PDB entry 7PFU | electron microscopy, 5.00 A resolution (low resolution: residue-level contacts below are approximate; hydrogen-bond / salt-bridge calls are withheld) | chains E and J of the 20 polymer chains in the assembly

== Chain E ==
Protein: Histone H3.2
Organism: Homo sapiens
Reference sequence: Q71DI3 (H32_HUMAN); residues 0-135 here correspond to UniProt positions 1-136 (UniProt number = residue number + 1)
Amino-acid sequence (136 residues; numbered 0 to 135; the number before each row is that of its first residue; numbering starts at 0):
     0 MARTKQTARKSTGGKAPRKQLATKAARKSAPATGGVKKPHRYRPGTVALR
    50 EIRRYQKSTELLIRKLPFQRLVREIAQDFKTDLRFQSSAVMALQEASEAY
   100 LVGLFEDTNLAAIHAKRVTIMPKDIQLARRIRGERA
Disordered / not traced: 0-36, 134-135
Construct notes: engineered mutation Ala-110 (Cys111 in Q71DI3)
UniProt features mapped onto this chain:
  - modified residue: Arg-2 (Asymmetric dimethylarginine), Thr-3 (Phosphothreonine), Lys-4 (Allysine), Gln-5 (5-glutamyl dopamine), Thr-6 (Phosphothreonine), Arg-8 (Citrulline), Lys-9 (N6,N6,N6-trimethyllysine), Ser-10 (ADP-ribosylserine), Thr-11 (Phosphothreonine), Lys-14 (N6-(2-hydroxyisobutyryl)lysine), Arg-17 (Asymmetric dimethylarginine), Lys-18 (N6-(2-hydroxyisobutyryl)lysine), Lys-23 (N6-(2-hydroxyisobutyryl)lysine), Arg-26 (Citrulline), Lys-27 (N6,N6,N6-trimethyllysine), Ser-28 (ADP-ribosylserine), Lys-36 (N6,N6,N6-trimethyllysine), Lys-37 (N6-methyllysine), Tyr-41 (Phosphotyrosine), Lys-56 (N6,N6,N6-trimethyllysine) and 8 more in UniProt
  - lipidation: Lys-18 (N6-decanoyllysine)

== Chain J ==
Molecule: 828-nt DNA strand
Organism: synthetic construct
Sequence (828 nucleotides; numbered 1 to 828; the number before each row is that of its first residue):
     1 ATCTACATGCACTTACATGCACTTACATGCACAGGATGTATATATGTGAC
    51 ACGTGCCTGGAGACTAGGGAGTAATCCCCTTGGCGGTTAAAACGCGGGGG
   101 ACAGCGCGTACGTGCGTTTAAGCGGTGCTAGAGCTGTCTACGACCAATTG
   151 AGCGGCCTCGGCACCGGGATTCTCCAGTGGCCAGTGGCGGCCAGTGGCGG
   201 CCAGAGTACTTACATGCACTTACATGCACTTACATGCACAGGATGTATAT
   251 ATGTGACACGTGCCTGGAGACTAGGGAGTAATCCCCTTGGCGGTTAAAAC
   301 GCGGGGGACAGCGCGTACGTGCGTTTAAGCGGTGCTAGAGCTGTCTACGA
   351 CCAATTGAGCGGCCTCGGCACCGGGATTCTCCAGTGGCCAGTGGCGGCCA
   401 GTGGCGGCCAGAGTACTTACATGCACTTACATGCACTTACATGCACAGGA
   451 TGTATATATGTGACACGTGCCTGGAGACTAGGGAGTAATCCCCTTGGCGG
   501 TTAAAACGCGGGGGACAGCGCGTACGTGCGTTTAAGCGGTGCTAGAGCTG
   551 TCTACGACCAATTGAGCGGCCTCGGCACCGGGATTCTCCAGTGGCCAGTG
   601 GCGGCCAGTGGCGGCCAGAGTACTTACATGCACTTACATGCACTTACATG
   651 CACAGGATGTATATATGTGACACGTGCCTGGAGACTAGGGAGTAATCCCC
   701 TTGGCGGTTAAAACGCGGGGGACAGCGCGTACGTGCGTTTAAGCGGTGCT
   751 AGAGCTGTCTACGACCAATTGAGCGGCCTCGGCACCGGGATTCTCCAGTG
   801 GCCAGTGGCGGCCAGTGGCGGCCAGGAT
Disordered / not traced: 1-222, 400-636, 814-828

== How chain E and chain J interact ==
Contacting residue pairs (23; chain E residue first):
  Lys-37(E) / DC796(J)
  His-39(E) / DC795(J)
  Arg-40(E) / DG717(J)
  Tyr-41(E) / DC795(J)
  Arg-42(E) / DG720(J)
  Arg-42(E) / DC795(J)
  Arg-42(E) / DC796(J)
  Thr-45(E) / DC795(J)
  Arg-63(E) / DA711(J)
  Arg-63(E) / DA712(J)
  Arg-72(E) / DT702(J)
  Arg-83(E) / DT701(J)
  Arg-83(E) / DT702(J)
  Phe-84(E) / DT701(J)
  Phe-84(E) / DT702(J)
  Gln-85(E) / DT701(J)
  Arg-116(E) / DA722(J)
  Arg-116(E) / DC723(J)
  Val-117(E) / DG721(J)
  Val-117(E) / DA722(J)
  Thr-118(E) / DG721(J)
  Thr-118(E) / DA722(J)
  Met-120(E) / DC723(J)
Also at the interface, not in a pair above, chain E (18 interface residues in all): Pro-43, Leu-82, Ser-86
Also at the interface, not in a pair above, chain J (13 interface residues in all): DG719, DT794

== Overview ==
18 residues of chain E face 13 of chain J across their interface.
Here chain E is Histone H3.2 (Homo sapiens) and chain J is an 828-nt DNA strand (synthetic construct). Entry
7PFU (Nucleosome stack of the 4x207 nucleosome array containing H1) was determined by electron microscopy
(same publication as 7PET, 7PEU, 7PEV, 7PEW, 7PEX, 7PEY and 16 further entries).
